7MWK - chains A and C of the 3 polymer chains in the assembly; structure by X-ray diffraction, 2.45 A resolution.

== Chain A ==
Molecule: Methyl-CpG-binding domain protein 2
Source organism: Homo sapiens
UniProt: Q9UBB5 (MBD2_HUMAN); residues 143-220 here = UniProt positions 143-220
Sequence (79 residues; each row starts with the number of its first residue):
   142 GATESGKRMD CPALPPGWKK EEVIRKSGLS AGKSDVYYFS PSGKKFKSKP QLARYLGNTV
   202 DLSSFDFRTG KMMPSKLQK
Disordered / not traced: 142-147, 216-220
Differences from the reference sequence: expression tag (142); conflict Lys188 (Arg in Q9UBB5)
Swiss-Prot annotation at these positions:
  - modified residue: Ser181 (Phosphoserine)

== Chain C ==
Molecule: 12-nt DNA strand
Sequence (12 nucleotides; row label = number of the first residue in the row):
     1 GCCAACGTTG GC
Modified residues: 5CM (5-methyl-2'-deoxy-cytidine-5'-monophosphate) at position 6

== Interface between chain A and chain C ==
Contacting residue pairs (11; chain A residue first):
  Arg166(A) with 5CM_6(C), phosphate contact; DG7(C), hydrogen bond to the base
  Lys167(A) with 5CM_6(C), hydrogen bond to the phosphate
  Ser168(A) with 5CM_6(C), hydrogen bond to the phosphate
  Gly169(A) with 5CM_6(C), phosphate contact; DG7(C), phosphate contact
  Leu170(A) with DG7(C), hydrogen bond to the phosphate
  Ser171(A) with 5CM_6(C), sugar contact; DG7(C), hydrogen bond to the phosphate
  Asp176(A) with 5CM_6(C), base contact
  Lys186(A) with DA4(C), salt bridge to the phosphate
Other interface residues (no listed pair), chain A (9 interface residues in all): Tyr178

== In short ==
The interface between chain A and chain C involves 9 residues on one side and 3 on the other; the contacts
include 5 hydrogen bonds and 1 salt bridge. Among the polar pairs are Arg166(A)-DG7(C), Lys167(A)-5CM_6(C) and
Ser168(A)-5CM_6(C).
Here chain A is Methyl-CpG-binding domain protein 2 (Homo sapiens) and chain C is a 12-nt DNA strand. Entry
7MWK (Crystal structure of MBD2 with DNA) was determined by X-ray diffraction.
